Entry 8YM6 (X-ray diffraction, 3.30 A resolution); this record covers chains H and N of the 13 polymer chains in the assembly.

[Chain H (and N)]
Protein: CASP8 and FADD-like apoptosis regulator subunit p43
Source organism: Homo sapiens
Notes: chain N of this document is another copy of the same molecule, construct and numbering; everything in this record applies to it too
UniProt: O15519 (CFLAR_HUMAN); residues 1-181 here = UniProt positions 1-181
Sequence (184 residues; numbered -2 to 181; the number before each row is that of its first residue; numbers below 1 keep their minus sign (Gly-2 is residue -2)):
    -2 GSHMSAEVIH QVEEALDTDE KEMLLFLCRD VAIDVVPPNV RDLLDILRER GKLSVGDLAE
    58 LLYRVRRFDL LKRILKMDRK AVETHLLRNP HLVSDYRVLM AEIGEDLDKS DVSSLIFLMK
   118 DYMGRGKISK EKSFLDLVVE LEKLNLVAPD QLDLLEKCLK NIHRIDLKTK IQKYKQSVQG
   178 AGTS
Disordered / not traced: -2 to 0, 176-181 (chain N: -2 to 0, 125-127, 176-181)
Construct notes: expression tag (-2 to 0)
From the paper describing this entry:
  - self-association interface (contacts with another copy of this molecule); pairs are residue here / residue on that copy: Phe114-Ala3
  - mutagenesis - H7G: decreased binding to another copy of this molecule

[Interface between chain H and chain N]
Residue-residue contacts - 6 pairs, chain H then chain N:
  Asp31(H) - His160(N)  salt bridge
  Glu46(H) - Arg161(N)  salt bridge
  Glu46(H) - Ile162(N)  hydrogen bond (backbone-backbone)
  Glu46(H) - Asp163(N)  hydrogen bond (backbone-backbone)
  Arg47(H) - His160(N)  hydrogen bond
  Arg47(H) - Ile162(N)
Interface residues without a listed pair, chain H (4 interface residues in all): Val32

[In short]
The chain H/chain N interface involves 4 residues from each chain, with 3 hydrogen bonds and 2 salt bridges.
Polar contacts include Asp31(H)-His160(N), Glu46(H)-Arg161(N) and Arg47(H)-His160(N). From the paper: H7G of
chain H reduces binding to another copy of this molecule; a self-association interface involving Phe114(H).
Both chains are CASP8 and FADD-like apoptosis regulator subunit p43 (Homo sapiens). Entry 8YM6 (Structure of
Caspase-8/cFLIP death effector domain assembly) was determined by X-ray diffraction (same publication as 8YM4,
8YM5, 8YNI, 8YNK, 8YNL, 8YNM and 8YNN).
